PDB entry 3KS8 | X-ray diffraction, 2.40 A resolution | chains A and B of the 4 polymer chains in the assembly

Chain A (and B):
Molecule: Polymerase cofactor VP35
From: Reston ebolavirus
Notes: fragment: C-terminal RNA binding domain; chain B of this document is another copy of the same molecule, construct and numbering; everything in this record applies to it too
Reference sequence: Q8JPY0 (VP35_EBORR); residues 160-329 here = UniProt positions 160-329
Amino-acid sequence (184 residues; row label = number of the first residue in the row):
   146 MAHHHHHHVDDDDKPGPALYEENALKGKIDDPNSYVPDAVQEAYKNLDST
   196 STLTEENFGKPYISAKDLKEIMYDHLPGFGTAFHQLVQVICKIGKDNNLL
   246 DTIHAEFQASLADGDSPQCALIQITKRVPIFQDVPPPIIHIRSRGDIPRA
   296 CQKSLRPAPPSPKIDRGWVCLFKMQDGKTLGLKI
Not modelled in the structure: 146-207 (chain B: 146-205)
Differences from the reference sequence: expression tag (146-159)
UniProt features mapped onto this chain:
  - modified residue: S194 (Phosphoserine), T195 (Phosphothreonine), T199 (Phosphothreonine), S306 (Phosphoserine)
  - cross-link: K298 (Glycyl lysine isopeptide (Lys-Gly) (interchain with G-Cter in ubiquitin))
What the authors report for this chain:
  - self-association interface (contacts with another copy of this molecule); pairs are residue here / residue on that copy: D258-R301 (hydrogen bond), D260-R301 (hydrogen bond), E251, R301, R311, W313, K328
  - binding site for the 18-nt RNA strand: F228, S261, Q263, I267, Q268, K271, R294, K298, R311, I329
  - mutagenesis - R301A: abolished binding to dsRNA

Interface between chain A and chain B:
Contacting residue pairs (15; chain A residue first):
  C264(A) with R311(B)
  K271(A) with K271(B)
  R301(A) with D258(B), hydrogen bond (side chain-backbone); G259(B), hydrogen bond (side chain-backbone); D260(B), salt bridge
  P304(A) with A257(B); D258(B)
  R311(A) with E251(B), salt bridge; A254(B), hydrogen bond (side chain-backbone); S255(B), hydrogen bond; D258(B), salt bridge; R272(B), hydrogen bond (backbone-side chain)
  W313(A) with D258(B), hydrogen bond
  K328(A) with D258(B); D260(B), salt bridge
Other interface residues (no listed pair), chain B (11 interface residues in all): Q268

In short:
7 residues of chain A and 11 residues of chain B are in contact, with 6 hydrogen bonds and 4 salt bridges.
Among the polar pairs are R301(A)-D260(B), R311(A)-E251(B) and R311(A)-D258(B). From the paper: a binding site
for the 18-nt RNA strand at F228(A), S261(A) and Q263(A) among others; R301A of chain A abolishes binding to
dsRNA.
Both chains are Polymerase cofactor VP35 (Reston ebolavirus). Entry 3KS8 (Crystal structure of Reston
ebolavirus VP35 RNA binding domain in complex with 18bp dsRNA) was determined by X-ray diffraction (same
publication as 3KS4).
